Entry 4CSH (X-ray diffraction, 1.79 A resolution); this record covers chain A.

# Chain A
Protein: LYSK
From: Staphylococcus phage k
Notes: fragment: chapk, residues 1-165
UniProt: Q6Y7T6 (Q6Y7T6_BPPGK); residues 1-165 here = UniProt positions 1-165
Sequence (165 residues; row label = number of the first residue in the row):
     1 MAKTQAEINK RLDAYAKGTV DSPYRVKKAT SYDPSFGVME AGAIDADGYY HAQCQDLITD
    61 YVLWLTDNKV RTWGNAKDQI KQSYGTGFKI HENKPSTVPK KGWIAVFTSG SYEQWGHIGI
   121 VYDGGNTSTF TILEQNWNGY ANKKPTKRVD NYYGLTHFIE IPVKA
Unresolved in the structure: 1
Ion coordination: Ca2+: D45, D47, Y49, H51, D56; Zn2+ near C54 (its only coordinating residue here); Na+: N93, K94, T97
From the paper describing this entry:
  - Ca2+ coordination: D45, D47, Y49, H51, D56
  - Zn2+ coordination: C54
  - mutagenesis - D45A, D47A, C54A, D56A, H117A: abolished catalytic activity
  - mutagenesis - H51A, E134A, N136A: decreased catalytic activity
  - mutagenesis - Y49A: unchanged catalytic activity
  - catalytic residues: C54, H117, E134, N136 (proposed by the authors, not directly observed)
  - conformationally variable residues (loop rearrangement, side-chain flip): A29 to M39, Y49, W73, S109 to G116, N136 to K143, Y153
  - binding site for 2-(N-morpholino)-ethanesulfonic acid: F36, Y50, Q53, C54, N75, W115
  - binding site for Ca2+: D47, Y49, D56 (proposed by the authors, not directly observed)
  - binding site for Zn2+: C54, H117 (proposed by the authors, not directly observed)

# Overview
D45, D47, Y49, H51 and D56 coordinate Ca2+. N93, K94 and T97 form the Na+ site. The paper reports catalytic
residues C54, H117 and E134 among others; D45A, D47A and C54A, among others, abolish catalytic activity; 9
substitutions were tested in all.
Chain A is LYSK (Staphylococcus phage k); the structure, Native structure of the lytic CHAPK domain of the
endolysin LysK from Staphylococcus aureus bacteriophage K, was determined by X-ray diffraction, deposited
together with 4CT3.
